9DWJ - chains G and J of the 11 polymer chains in the assembly; structure by electron microscopy, 3.40 A resolution.

# Chain G
Molecule: Histone H2A type 1
From: Homo sapiens
UniProt: P0C0S8 (H2A1_HUMAN); residues 1-129 here correspond to UniProt positions 2-130 (UniProt number = residue number + 1)
Amino-acid sequence (129 residues; row label = number of the first residue in the row):
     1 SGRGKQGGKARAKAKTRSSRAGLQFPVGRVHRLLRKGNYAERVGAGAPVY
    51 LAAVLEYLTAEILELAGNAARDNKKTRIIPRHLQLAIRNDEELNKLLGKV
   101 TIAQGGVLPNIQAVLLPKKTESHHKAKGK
Disordered / not traced: 1-14, 119-129
UniProt features mapped onto this chain:
  - modified residue: Ser1 (N-acetylserine), Arg3 (Citrulline), Lys5 (N6-(2-hydroxyisobutyryl)lysine), Lys9 (N6-(2-hydroxyisobutyryl)lysine), Lys13 (N6-(beta-hydroxybutyryl)lysine), Lys36 (N6-(2-hydroxyisobutyryl)lysine), Lys74 (N6-(2-hydroxyisobutyryl)lysine), Lys75 (N6-(2-hydroxyisobutyryl)lysine), Lys95 (N6-(2-hydroxyisobutyryl)lysine), Lys99 (N6-glutaryllysine), Gln104 (N5-methylglutamine), Lys118 (N6-(2-hydroxyisobutyryl)lysine), Lys119 (N6-crotonyllysine), Thr120 (Phosphothreonine), Lys125 (N6-crotonyllysine)
  - cross-link (Glycyl lysine isopeptide (Lys-Gly)): Lys13 (interchain with G-Cter in ubiquitin), Lys15 (interchain with G-Cter in ubiquitin), Lys119 (interchain with G-Cter in ubiquitin)

# Chain J
Molecule: 601 J strand (non-damaged strand)
Sequence (147 nucleotides; each row starts with the number of its first residue):
     1 ATCGGATGTATATATCTGACACGTGCCTGGAGACTAGGGAGTAATCCCCT
    51 TGGCGGTTAAAACGCGGGGGACAGCGCGTACGTGCGTTTAAGCGGTGCTA
   101 GAGCTGTCTACGACCAATTGAGCGGCCTCGGCACCGGGATTCTCGAT
Disordered / not traced: 1

# How chain G and chain J interact
Pairs across the interface (12):
  Lys15(G) - DA31(J)  phosphate contact
  Lys15(G) - DG32(J)  phosphate contact
  Thr16(G) - DA31(J)  phosphate contact
  Arg17(G) - DA31(J)  salt bridge to the phosphate
  Arg20(G) - DG32(J)  salt bridge to the phosphate
  Gly28(G) - DG30(J)  sugar contact
  Gly28(G) - DA31(J)  phosphate contact
  Arg29(G) - DG30(J)  phosphate contact
  Arg32(G) - DG29(J)  phosphate contact
  Arg32(G) - DG30(J)  salt bridge to the phosphate
  Arg42(G) - DG39(J)  sugar contact
  Arg77(G) - DC20(J)  sugar contact
Also at the interface, not in a pair above, chain G (10 interface residues in all): Ser18

# Overview
10 residues of chain G face 6 of chain J across their interface, with 3 salt bridges. Among the polar pairs
are Arg17(G)-DA31(J), Arg20(G)-DG32(J) and Arg32(G)-DG30(J).
Here chain G is Histone H2A type 1 (Homo sapiens) and chain J is 601 J strand (non-damaged strand). Entry 9DWJ
(Nucleosome containing a 1-nt gap at SHL-3.5) was determined by electron microscopy.
